Entry 4EAR (X-ray diffraction, 1.70 A resolution); this record covers chains B and C of the 3 polymer chains in the assembly.

[Chain B (and C)]
Protein: Purine nucleoside phosphorylase
Organism: Homo sapiens
Notes: EC 2.4.2.1; chain C of this document is another copy of the same molecule, construct and numbering; everything in this record applies to it too
UniProtKB: P00491 (PNPH_HUMAN); residue numbers follow UniProt; this construct covers 1-289
Sequence (324 residues; numbered -34 to 289; the number before each row is that of its first residue; numbers below 1 keep their minus sign (Met-34 is residue -34)):
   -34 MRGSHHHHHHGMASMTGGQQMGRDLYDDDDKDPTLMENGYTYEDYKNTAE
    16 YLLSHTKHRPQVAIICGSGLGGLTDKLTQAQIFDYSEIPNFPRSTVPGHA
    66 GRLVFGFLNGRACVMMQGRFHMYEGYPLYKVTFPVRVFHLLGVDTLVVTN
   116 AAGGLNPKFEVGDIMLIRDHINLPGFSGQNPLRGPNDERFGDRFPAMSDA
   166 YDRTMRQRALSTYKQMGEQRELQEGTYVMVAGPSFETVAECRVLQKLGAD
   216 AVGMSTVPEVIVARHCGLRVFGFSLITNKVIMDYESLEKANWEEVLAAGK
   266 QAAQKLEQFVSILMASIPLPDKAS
Disordered / not traced: -34 to 1, 289 (chain C: -34 to 3, 289)
Differences from the reference sequence: expression tag (-34 to 0); engineered mutation Tyr16 (Trp in P00491), Ser51 (Gly in P00491), Tyr94 (Trp in P00491), Tyr178 (Trp in P00491), Trp257 (His in P00491)
Modified / non-standard residues: Trp257 (6-fluoro-l-tryptophan; FT6)
Ligand contacts: DADMe-ImmG (IM5; 2-amino-7-{[(3R,4R)-3-hydroxy-4-(hydroxymethyl)pyrrolidin-1-yl]methyl}-3,5-dihydro-4H-pyrrolo[3,2-d]pyrimidin-4-one): Ser33, His86, Tyr88, Ala116, Ala117, Gly118, Val195, Phe200, Glu201, Val217, Gly218, Met219, Thr242, Asn243, Val245, Ala255, Trp257, Val260
Curated features (UniProtKB/Swiss-Prot):
  - binding site (phosphate): Ser33, His64, Arg84 to His86, Ala116, Ser220
  - binding site (a purine D-ribonucleoside): Tyr88, Glu201, Met219, Asn243
  - site: Asn243 (Important for substrate specificity)
  - modified residue: Met1 (N-acetylmethionine), Ser251 (Phosphoserine)
  - natural variant: Ser51 (G51S: this construct carries the variant), Glu89 (E89K: In PNPD), Asp128 (D128G: In PNPD), Ala174 (A174P: In PNPD), Tyr192 (Y192C: In PNPD), Arg234 (R234P: In PNPD)
  - mutagenesis: His64 (H64W: Reduces catalytic activity towards inosine), Glu201 (E201A/Q: Severe loss of catalytic activity), Asn243 (N243A: Reduces catalytic activity; N243D: Reduces catalytic activity towards inosine, hypoxanthine, guanosine and guanine. Increases catalytic activity towards adenosine and adenine)
What the authors report for this chain:
  - conformationally variable residues (side-chain flip): Glu258
  - binding site for phosphate ion: His64
  - mutagenesis - W16Y/W94Y/W178Y/H257W (12 fold): decreased catalytic activity
  - mutagenesis - W16Y/W94Y/W178Y/H257W (12 fold): decreased binding to DADMe-ImmG

[Interface between chain B and chain C]
Residue-residue contacts - 62 pairs, chain B then chain C:
  Glu2(B) - Gly90(C)
  Asp134(B) - Thr202(C)  hydrogen bond
  Asp134(B) - Val203(C)
  Asp134(B) - Ala204(C)  hydrogen bond (side chain-backbone)
  Asp134(B) - Tyr249(C)  hydrogen bond
  His135(B) - Thr202(C)  hydrogen bond (backbone-side chain)
  His135(B) - Ala204(C)
  His135(B) - Glu205(C)  salt bridge
  Ile136(B) - Ala204(C)  hydrophobic
  Ile136(B) - Glu205(C)
  Ile136(B) - Val208(C)  hydrophobic
  Asn137(B) - Glu205(C)  hydrogen bond (backbone-side chain)
  Gly140(B) - Ala196(C)
  Phe141(B) - Leu138(C)  hydrophobic
  Phe141(B) - Pro139(C)
  Phe141(B) - Val195(C)
  Phe141(B) - Ala196(C)  hydrogen bond (backbone-backbone)
  Phe141(B) - Glu205(C)
  Ser142(B) - Met87(C)
  Ser142(B) - Leu138(C)  hydrogen bond (side chain-backbone)
  Ser142(B) - Pro139(C)
  Ser142(B) - Ser142(C)  hydrogen bond
  Ser142(B) - Gln144(C)
  Ser142(B) - Ala196(C)
  Gly143(B) - Met87(C)
  Gly143(B) - Ala196(C)
  Asn145(B) - Gly197(C)
  Asn145(B) - Pro198(C)
  Asn145(B) - Ser199(C)  hydrogen bond
  Leu147(B) - Pro198(C)  hydrophobic
  Arg148(B) - Met87(C)  hydrogen bond (side chain-backbone)
  Arg148(B) - Tyr88(C)
  Arg148(B) - Tyr91(C)  hydrogen bond (side chain-backbone)
  Gly149(B) - Tyr88(C)  hydrogen bond (backbone-backbone)
  Gly149(B) - Glu89(C)
  Gly149(B) - Gly90(C)
  Pro150(B) - Glu89(C)
  Asp157(B) - Trp257(C)
  Arg158(B) - Tyr88(C)
  Arg158(B) - Pro198(C)
  Phe159(B) - Val61(C)  hydrophobic
  Phe159(B) - Tyr88(C)
  Phe159(B) - Pro198(C)
  Phe159(B) - Phe200(C)
  Phe159(B) - Trp257(C)
  Pro160(B) - Ser199(C)
  Pro160(B) - Phe200(C)  hydrogen bond (backbone-backbone)
  Ala161(B) - Lys254(C)
  Ala161(B) - Ala255(C)
  Met162(B) - Ser199(C)
  Met162(B) - Phe200(C)
  Met162(B) - Thr202(C)
  Ser163(B) - Glu201(C)
  Asp164(B) - Lys254(C)  salt bridge
  Arg168(B) - Tyr249(C)  hydrogen bond (side chain-backbone)
  Arg168(B) - Glu250(C)
  Arg168(B) - Ser251(C)  hydrogen bond (side chain-backbone)
  Arg168(B) - Leu252(C)
  Thr191(B) - Ala204(C)
  Lys211(B) - Lys211(C)  hydrogen bond (backbone-side chain)
  Leu212(B) - Val208(C)
  Leu212(B) - Lys211(C)
Also at the interface, not in a pair above, chain B (30 interface residues in all): Arg133, Gly213, Ile226, Arg229
Also at the interface, not in a pair above, chain C (34 interface residues in all): Pro92, Leu209, Ile246, Glu253

[Overview]
30 residues of chain B face 34 of chain C across their interface; the contacts include 16 hydrogen bonds and 2
salt bridges. Among the polar pairs are His135(B)-Glu205(C), Asp164(B)-Lys254(C) and Asp134(B)-Thr202(C).
Chain B binds DADMe-ImmG. From the paper: a binding site for phosphate ion at His64(B); W16Y/W94Y/W178Y/H257W
of chain B reduce catalytic activity.
Chain B and chain C are both Purine nucleoside phosphorylase (Homo sapiens); the structure, Crystal structure
of purine nucleoside phosphorylase (W16Y, W94Y, W178Y, H257W) mutant from human complexed with DADMe-ImmG ...,
was determined by X-ray diffraction (same publication as 4EB8, 4ECE and 4GKA).
